Entry 9KMH (electron microscopy, 3.50 A resolution); this record covers chains cx and dg of the 107 polymer chains in the assembly.

Chain cx (and dg):
Name: Adaptor protein
Organism: Escherichia phage FCWL1
Notes: chain dg of this document is another copy of the same molecule, construct and numbering; everything in this record applies to it too
UniProtKB: A0AAX4MUE8 (A0AAX4MUE8_9CAUD); residue numbers follow UniProt; this construct covers 1-140
Sequence (140 residues; numbered 1 to 140; the number before each row is that of its first residue):
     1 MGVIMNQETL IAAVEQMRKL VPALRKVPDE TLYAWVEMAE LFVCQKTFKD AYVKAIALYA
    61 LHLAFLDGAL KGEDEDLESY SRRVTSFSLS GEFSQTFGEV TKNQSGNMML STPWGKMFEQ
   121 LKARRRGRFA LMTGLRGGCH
Not modelled in the structure: 1-3, 137-140

Chain cx / chain dg interface:
Residue-residue contacts (52; chain cx residue first):
  K19(cx) - A34(dg)
  L20(cx) - W35(dg)  hydrophobic
  V21(cx) - Y80(dg)
  P22(cx) - G72(dg)
  P22(cx) - E73(dg)
  A23(cx) - D76(dg)
  L24(cx) - E78(dg)
  A51(cx) - L41(dg)  hydrophobic
  K54(cx) - M38(dg)
  F65(cx) - E78(dg)
  F65(cx) - Y80(dg)  hydrophobic
  G68(cx) - S81(dg)
  R83(cx) - R82(dg)
  S90(cx) - S90(dg)
  G91(cx) - S90(dg)
  E92(cx) - S90(dg)  hydrogen bond (backbone-side chain)
  F93(cx) - S88(dg)
  F93(cx) - S90(dg)  hydrogen bond (backbone-side chain)
  S94(cx) - F87(dg)
  S94(cx) - S88(dg)  hydrogen bond
  Q95(cx) - V84(dg)
  Q95(cx) - S86(dg)
  Q95(cx) - F87(dg)
  T96(cx) - V84(dg)
  T96(cx) - T85(dg)  hydrogen bond
  T96(cx) - S86(dg)  hydrogen bond (side chain-backbone)
  F97(cx) - R82(dg)
  F97(cx) - R83(dg)
  F97(cx) - V84(dg)  hydrophobic
  F97(cx) - T85(dg)
  G98(cx) - R83(dg)  hydrogen bond (backbone-backbone)
  E99(cx) - R83(dg)
  V100(cx) - D67(dg)
  V100(cx) - S81(dg)
  V100(cx) - R83(dg)
  Q104(cx) - N103(dg)
  Q104(cx) - Q104(dg)
  P113(cx) - L66(dg)  hydrophobic
  P113(cx) - D67(dg)
  W114(cx) - A69(dg)  hydrophobic
  K116(cx) - M108(dg)
  M117(cx) - M38(dg)  hydrophobic
  M117(cx) - L63(dg)  hydrophobic
  Q120(cx) - F42(dg)
  Q120(cx) - M108(dg)
  Q120(cx) - M109(dg)
  L121(cx) - L41(dg)  hydrophobic
  L121(cx) - F42(dg)
  R124(cx) - L41(dg)
  R124(cx) - F42(dg)  hydrogen bond (side chain-backbone)
  R124(cx) - C44(dg)  hydrogen bond
  R125(cx) - L41(dg)
Other interface residues (no listed pair), chain cx (34 interface residues in all): Q16, D67, L89
Other interface residues (no listed pair), chain dg (32 interface residues in all): D74, L89, E99, N107

Summary:
Chain cx and chain dg form an interface of 34 and 32 residues respectively, with 8 hydrogen bonds. Polar pairs
include E92(cx)-S90(dg), F93(cx)-S90(dg) and S94(cx)-S88(dg).
Chain cx and chain dg are both Adaptor protein (Escherichia phage FCWL1); the structure, The Composite Cryo-EM
Structure of the Portal Vertex of Bacteriophage FCWL1, was determined by electron microscopy, deposited
together with 9JLF and 9KMG.
